8JR8 - chains E and A of the 8 polymer chains in the assembly; structure by electron microscopy, 3.48 A resolution.

Chain E:
Molecule: 21-nt RNA strand
Sequence (21 nucleotides; numbered 1 to 21; the number before each row is that of its first residue):
     1 UGACGGCUCUAAUCUAUUAGU
Disordered / not traced: 18-21

Chain A:
Protein: Piwi domain-containing protein
Source organism: Maribacter polysiphoniae
UniProtKB: A0A316E3U6 (A0A316E3U6_9FLAO); residues 1-507 here = UniProt positions 1-507
Chain sequence (507 residues; row label = number of the first residue in the row):
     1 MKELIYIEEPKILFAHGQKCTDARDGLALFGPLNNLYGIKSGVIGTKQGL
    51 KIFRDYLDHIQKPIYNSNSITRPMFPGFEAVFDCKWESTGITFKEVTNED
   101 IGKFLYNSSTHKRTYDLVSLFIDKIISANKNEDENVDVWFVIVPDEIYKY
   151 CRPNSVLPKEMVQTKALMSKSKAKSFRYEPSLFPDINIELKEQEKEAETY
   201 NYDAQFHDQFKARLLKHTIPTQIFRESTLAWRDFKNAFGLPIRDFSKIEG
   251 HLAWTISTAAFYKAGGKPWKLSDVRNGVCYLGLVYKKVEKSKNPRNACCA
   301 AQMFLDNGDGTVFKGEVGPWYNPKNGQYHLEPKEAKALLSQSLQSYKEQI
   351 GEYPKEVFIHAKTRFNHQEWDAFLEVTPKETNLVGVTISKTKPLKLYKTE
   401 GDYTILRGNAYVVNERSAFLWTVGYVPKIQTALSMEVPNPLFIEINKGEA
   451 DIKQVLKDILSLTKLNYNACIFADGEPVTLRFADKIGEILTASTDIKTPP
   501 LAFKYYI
Disordered / not traced: 153-203, 507

Interface between chain E and chain A:
Residue-residue contacts - 33 pairs, chain E then chain A:
  U1(E) with Gln205(A), hydrogen bond to the base; His207(A), salt bridge to the phosphate; Lys211(A), salt bridge to the phosphate; Thr221(A), phosphate contact; Gln222(A), hydrogen bond to the phosphate; Ile223(A), phosphate contact; Arg225(A), sugar contact
  G2(E) with Ile223(A), sugar contact; Phe224(A), sugar contact; Arg225(A), salt bridge to the phosphate; Thr228(A), hydrogen bond to the phosphate; His251(A), base contact; Leu252(A), base contact; Thr255(A), base contact
  A3(E) with Asn466(A), phosphate contact; Asn468(A), hydrogen bond to the phosphate; Ala469(A), phosphate contact
  C4(E) with Asn466(A), hydrogen bond to the phosphate; Ile471(A), sugar contact; Arg481(A), salt bridge to the phosphate
  G5(E) with Asp474(A), phosphate contact; Gly475(A), hydrogen bond to the phosphate; Arg481(A), salt bridge to the phosphate
  G6(E) with Lys390(A), salt bridge to the phosphate; Val423(A), phosphate contact; Val437(A), sugar contact; Pro438(A), phosphate contact; Asn439(A), hydrogen bond to the phosphate
  C7(E) with Lys395(A), salt bridge to the phosphate
  A12(E) with Arg295(A), hydrogen bond to the phosphate
  U13(E) with Arg295(A), salt bridge to the phosphate; Asn325(A), phosphate contact
  C14(E) with Asn325(A), hydrogen bond to the phosphate
Interface residues without a listed pair, chain A (32 interface residues in all): Phe245, Ile256, Ser434, Glu436, Glu476

Summary:
Chain E and chain A form an interface of 10 and 32 residues respectively; the contacts include 9 hydrogen
bonds and 8 salt bridges. Among the polar pairs are U1(E)-Gln205(A), U1(E)-Gln222(A) and G2(E)-Thr228(A).
Here chain E is a 21-nt RNA strand and chain A is Piwi domain-containing protein (Maribacter polysiphoniae).
Entry 8JR8 (MapSPARTA dimer bound with guide-target) was determined by electron microscopy.
